PDB entry 8T6C | X-ray diffraction, 1.92 A resolution | chains C and D of the 8 polymer chains in the assembly

Chain C (and D):
Molecule: T33-18.2 : B
From: synthetic construct
Notes: chain D of this document is another copy of the same molecule, construct and numbering; everything in this record applies to it too
Amino-acid sequence (119 residues; row label = number of the first residue in the row; numbering starts at 0):
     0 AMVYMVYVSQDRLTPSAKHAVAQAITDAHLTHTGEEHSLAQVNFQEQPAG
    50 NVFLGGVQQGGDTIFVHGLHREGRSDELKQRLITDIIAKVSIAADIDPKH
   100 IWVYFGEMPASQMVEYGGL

How chain C and chain D interact:
Pairs across the interface (66):
  Tyr-6(C) with Met-4(D), hydrophobic; Gln-44(D)
  Gln-46(C) with Phe-43(D); Gln-44(D); Glu-45(D), hydrogen bond (side chain-backbone)
  Pro-47(C) with Glu-45(D)
  Asn-50(C) with Lys-17(D), hydrogen bond; Val-41(D); Asn-42(D); Phe-43(D), hydrogen bond (backbone-backbone); Glu-45(D), hydrogen bond
  Val-51(C) with Gln-40(D); Val-41(D); Asn-42(D)
  Phe-52(C) with His-18(D); Ala-21(D), hydrophobic; Ala-39(D); Gln-40(D); Val-41(D), hydrogen bond (backbone-backbone); Phe-43(D), hydrophobic
  Leu-53(C) with Ala-39(D); Gln-40(D)
  Gly-54(C) with Thr-25(D); Ser-37(D); Ala-39(D), hydrogen bond (backbone-backbone)
  Gly-55(C) with Gln-22(D), hydrogen bond (backbone-side chain); Thr-25(D)
  Gln-57(C) with His-18(D)
  Phe-64(C) with Val-2(D), hydrophobic; Met-4(D), hydrophobic; Leu-68(D), hydrophobic
  His-66(C) with Leu-68(D)
  Lys-78(C) with Gln-111(D), hydrogen bond
  Gln-79(C) with Ser-110(D)
  Ile-82(C) with Gln-111(D); Val-113(D), hydrophobic
  Ile-86(C) with Val-113(D), hydrophobic; Gly-116(D)
  Pro-97(C) with Tyr-115(D); Gly-116(D), hydrogen bond (backbone-backbone); Leu-118(D), hydrophobic
  Lys-98(C) with Tyr-115(D)
  Ile-100(C) with Tyr-115(D); Gly-116(D), hydrogen bond (backbone-backbone)
  Trp-101(C) with Ala-0(D); Val-2(D), hydrophobic; Leu-38(D); Gln-40(D); Val-113(D); Glu-114(D); Tyr-115(D)
  Val-102(C) with Gln-111(D); Met-112(D); Val-113(D), hydrogen bond (backbone-backbone)
  Tyr-103(C) with Ala-0(D), hydrogen bond (side chain-backbone); Met-1(D); Val-2(D), hydrophobic; Met-107(D), hydrophobic; Gln-111(D); Met-112(D); Val-113(D); Glu-114(D), hydrogen bond
  Phe-104(C) with Met-107(D); Gln-111(D), hydrogen bond (backbone-side chain)
  Gly-105(C) with Met-107(D)
  Glu-106(C) with Gln-111(D), hydrogen bond
Other interface residues (no listed pair), chain C (26 interface residues in all): Gln-44
Other interface residues (no listed pair), chain D (30 interface residues in all): Tyr-6, Gln-46

Summary:
26 residues of chain C face 30 of chain D across their interface, with 15 hydrogen bonds. Among the polar
pairs are Gln-46(C)/Glu-45(D), Asn-50(C)/Lys-17(D) and Asn-50(C)/Glu-45(D).
Chain C and chain D are both T33-18.2 : B (synthetic construct); the structure, Crystal structure of T33-18.2:
Deep-learning sequence design of co-assembling tetrahedron protein nanoparticles, was determined by X-ray
diffraction (same publication as 8T6E and 8T6N).
